6Z16 - chains B and G of the 14 polymer chains in the assembly; structure by electron microscopy, 2.98 A resolution.

[Chain B]
Protein: Multisubunit Na+/H+ antiporter, B subunit
Source organism: Anoxybacillus flavithermus (strain DSM 21510 / WK1)
Reference sequence: B7GL83 (B7GL83_ANOFW); numbering as in UniProt (aligned over 1-140)
Chain sequence (140 residues; numbered 1 to 140; the number before each row is that of its first residue):
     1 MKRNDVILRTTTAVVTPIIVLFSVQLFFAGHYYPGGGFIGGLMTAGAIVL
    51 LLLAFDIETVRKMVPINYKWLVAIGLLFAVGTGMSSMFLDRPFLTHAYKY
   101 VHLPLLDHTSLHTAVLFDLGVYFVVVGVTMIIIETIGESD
Not modelled in the structure: 1-2
Ligand contacts:
  - phosphatidylethanolamine (PTY), molecule 1: Ala13, Val14, Pro17
  - phosphatidylethanolamine (PTY), molecule 2: Leu42, Ala45, Gly46, Val49, Thr129, Ile136, Gly137, Asp140

[Chain G]
Protein: Multisubunit Na+/H+ antiporter, G subunit
Source organism: Anoxybacillus flavithermus (strain DSM 21510 / WK1)
Reference sequence: B7GIG3 (B7GIG3_ANOFW); residue numbers follow UniProt; this construct covers 1-119
Chain sequence (119 residues; each row starts with the number of its first residue):
     1 MSSNVGTIANALVVVLILLGAVLTLLSAVGAIRLPDVYTRSHAISKSTTL
    51 GIMCILLGAFLHFFIENNHFNSRLLLGIVFIFMTSPVAAHLISRAAYYAN
   101 VERWEGTVRDDLKQKAGGK
Not modelled in the structure: 1-7, 112-119
Reported in the primary citation:
  - mutagenesis - S72W: unchanged catalytic activity
  - higher-order assembly contacts with a neighbouring Multisubunit Na+/H+ antiporter, E subunit: Ser72

[Interface between chain B and chain G]
Contacting residue pairs - 8 pairs, chain B then chain G:
  Asp5(B) with Arg94(G), salt bridge
  Ile7(B) with Val87(G), hydrophobic; His90(G)
  Leu8(B) with Leu91(G), hydrophobic
  Val15(B) with Phe80(G), hydrophobic; Thr84(G)
  Ile18(B) with Leu76(G), hydrophobic
  Gln25(B) with Arg73(G)
Other interface residues (no listed pair), chain B (8 interface residues in all): Thr11, Val14
Other interface residues (no listed pair), chain G (9 interface residues in all): Met83

[Overview]
The interface between chain B and chain G involves 8 residues on one side and 9 on the other; the contacts
include 1 salt bridge. The salt-bridged pair is Asp5(B)-Arg94(G). The paper reports that S72W of chain G
leaves catalytic activity unchanged; higher-order assembly contacts with a neighbouring Multisubunit Na+/H+
antiporter, E subunit through Ser72(G).
Chain B is Multisubunit Na+/H+ antiporter, B subunit and chain G is Multisubunit Na+/H+ antiporter, G subunit,
both from Anoxybacillus flavithermus (strain DSM 21510 / WK1); the structure, Structure of the Mrp antiporter
complex, was determined by electron microscopy.
